PDB entry 6QWU | X-ray diffraction, 1.40 A resolution | chain A

# Chain A
Protein: Possible 4'-phosphopantetheinyl transferase
Source organism: Mycobacteroides abscessus ATCC 19977
UniProt: B1MD73 (B1MD73_MYCA9); residues 1-219 here = UniProt positions 1-219
Sequence (232 residues; row label = number of the first residue in the row):
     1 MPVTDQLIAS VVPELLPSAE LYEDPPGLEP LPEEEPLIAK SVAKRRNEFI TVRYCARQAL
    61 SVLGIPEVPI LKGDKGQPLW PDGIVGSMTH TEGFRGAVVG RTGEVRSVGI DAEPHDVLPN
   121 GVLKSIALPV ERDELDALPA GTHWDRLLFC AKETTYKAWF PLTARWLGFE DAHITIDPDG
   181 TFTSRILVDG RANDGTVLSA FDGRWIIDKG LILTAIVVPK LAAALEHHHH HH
Disordered / not traced: 1-3, 223-232
Differences from the reference sequence: expression tag (220-232)
Bound ions: Mn2+ site 1: H90 (together with coenzyme A); Mn2+ site 2: D111, E113, E153 (together with coenzyme A); Na+ near A164 (its only coordinating residue here)
Small-molecule neighbours: coenzyme A (COA): R45, F49, V52, R53, K72, K75, G76, Q77, P78, M88, T89, H90, D111, E113, K152, E153, T155, Y156, K157, F160, P161, W166, L167, G168, F169, A172
From the paper describing this entry:
  - binding site for coenzyme A: R53, K72, H90, Y156, W166, L167
  - Mn2+ coordination: H90, E153
  - conformationally variable residues (side-chain flip): H90

# Summary
Bound to chain A: coenzyme A. D111, E113 and E153 coordinate Mn2+ site 2. From the paper: a binding site for
coenzyme A at R53, K72 and H90 among others; Mn2+ coordination by H90 and E153.
Chain A is Possible 4'-phosphopantetheinyl transferase (Mycobacteroides abscessus ATCC 19977); the structure,
4'-phosphopantetheinyl transferase PptAb from Mycobacterium abscessus at pH 5.5 with Mn2+ and CoA, was
determined by X-ray diffraction, deposited together with 6RCX, 6QXQ, 6QXR, 6QYF and 6QYG.
